Entry 9MKO (electron microscopy, 3.21 A resolution); this record covers chains A and D of the 14 polymer chains in the assembly.

[Chain A]
Protein: R-phycoerythrin class I alpha subunit
Organism: Ceramium secundatum
UniProt: A0A1C9C9A7 (A0A1C9C9A7_9FLOR); residues 1-164 here = UniProt positions 1-164
Sequence (164 residues; row label = number of the first residue in the row):
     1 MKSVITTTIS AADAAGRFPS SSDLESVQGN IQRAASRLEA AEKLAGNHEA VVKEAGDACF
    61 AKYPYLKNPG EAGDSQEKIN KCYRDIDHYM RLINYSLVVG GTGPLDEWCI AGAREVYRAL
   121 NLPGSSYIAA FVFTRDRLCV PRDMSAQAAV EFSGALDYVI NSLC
Differences from the reference sequence: conflict Pro-64 (Ser in A0A1C9C9A7), Ala-119 (Thr in A0A1C9C9A7), Gly-124 (Ser in A0A1C9C9A7), Ile-128 (Val in A0A1C9C9A7), Ala-149 (Gly in A0A1C9C9A7), Phe-152 (Tyr in A0A1C9C9A7), Ser-153 (Gly in A0A1C9C9A7), Gly-154 (Ala in A0A1C9C9A7)
Small-molecule neighbours:
  - phycoerythrobilin (PEB), molecule 1: Lys-43, Leu-44, Asn-47, Ala-50, Val-51, Glu-54, Arg-137, Leu-138, Cys-139, Arg-142, Asp-143, Met-144, Phe-152
  - phycoerythrobilin (PEB), molecule 2: Phe-60, Leu-66, Ala-72, Gly-73, Lys-78, Lys-81, Cys-82, Arg-84, Asp-85, His-88, Tyr-89, Trp-108, Cys-109, Tyr-117, Leu-120, Leu-122, Pro-123, Ser-126, Tyr-127

[Chain D]
Protein: R-phycoerythrin class I beta subunit
Organism: Ceramium secundatum
UniProt: A0A1C9C989 (A0A1C9C989_9FLOR); numbering as in UniProt (aligned over 1-176)
Sequence (176 residues; each row starts with the number of its first residue):
     1 MLDAFSRVVV NSDSKAAYVS GSDLQALKTF IADGNKRLDA VNSIVSNASC IVSDAVSGMI
    61 CENPGLIAPG GNCYTNRRMA ACLRDGEIIL RYTSYALLAG DSSVLEDRCL NGLKETYIAL
   121 GVPTNSTVRA VSIMKSSAVA FISNTASQRK MATADGDCSA LSSEVASYCD KVSAAI
Differences from the reference sequence: conflict Ser-20 (Gly in A0A1C9C989), Thr-127 (Ser in A0A1C9C989), Ser-137 (Ala in A0A1C9C989), Ala-154 (Thr in A0A1C9C989), Ser-173 (Ala in A0A1C9C989)
Small-molecule neighbours:
  - phycoerythrobilin (PEB), molecule 1: Asn-35, Lys-36, Leu-38, Asp-39, Ala-40, Asn-42, Ser-43, Ile-142, Ser-143, Asn-144, Thr-153, Ala-154, Asp-155, Gly-156, Asp-157, Cys-158
  - phycoerythrobilin (PEB), molecule 2: Ser-57, Ile-60, Ile-67, Tyr-74, Thr-75, Asn-76, Met-79
  - phycoerythrobilin (PEB), molecule 3: Met-59, Leu-66, Asn-72, Cys-73, Arg-77, Arg-78, Ala-81, Cys-82, Arg-84, Asp-85, Ile-88, Ile-89, Cys-109, Leu-113, Thr-116, Tyr-117, Leu-120, Val-122, Pro-123, Ser-126, Thr-127
  - phycourobilin (PUB): Cys-50, Asp-54, Ser-57, Gly-58, Cys-61, Glu-62, Arg-129, Ser-132, Ile-133, Ser-136, Ser-137, Ala-140, Phe-141, Thr-145, Ala-146, Ser-147, Gln-148, Arg-149

[How chain A and chain D interact]
Pairs across the interface - 15 pairs, chain A then chain D:
  Arg-91(A) / Tyr-74(D)  hydrogen bond
  Glu-107(A) / Arg-77(D)
  Trp-108(A) / Thr-75(D)
  Trp-108(A) / Asn-76(D)  hydrogen bond (backbone-backbone)
  Cys-109(A) / Asn-76(D)  hydrogen bond (backbone-side chain)
  Ala-111(A) / Asn-76(D)
  Ala-111(A) / Arg-77(D)
  Gly-112(A) / Ala-80(D)
  Ala-113(A) / Asn-76(D)
  Glu-115(A) / Ala-80(D)
  Val-116(A) / Asn-76(D)
  Val-116(A) / Ala-80(D)
  Ala-119(A) / Ser-53(D)  hydrogen bond (backbone-side chain)
  Ala-119(A) / Leu-83(D)  hydrophobic
  Leu-120(A) / Ser-57(D)
Other interface residues (no listed pair), chain A (15 interface residues in all): Arg-84, His-88, Tyr-89, Tyr-117
Other interface residues (no listed pair), chain D (10 interface residues in all): Ile-67, Met-79

[Summary]
Chain A and chain D form an interface of 15 and 10 residues respectively, with 4 hydrogen bonds. Polar
contacts include Arg-91(A)/Tyr-74(D), Cys-109(A)/Asn-76(D) and Ala-119(A)/Ser-53(D). One phycoerythrobilin
molecule is bound between chain A and chain D. Ligands of chain A: phycoerythrobilin.
Chain A is R-phycoerythrin class I alpha subunit and chain D is R-phycoerythrin class I beta subunit, both
from Ceramium secundatum; the structure, 4D4 TCR bound to R-phycoerythrin, was determined by electron
microscopy (same publication as 9MGB, 9O60, 9O61 and 9O62).
